PDB entry 8HAM | electron microscopy, 4.50 A resolution (low resolution: residue-level contacts below are approximate; hydrogen-bond / salt-bridge calls are withheld) | chains A and I of the 11 polymer chains in the assembly

[Chain A]
Molecule: Histone H3.1
From: Homo sapiens
Reference sequence: P68431 (H31_HUMAN); residues 1-135 here correspond to UniProt positions 2-136 (UniProt number = residue number + 1)
Sequence (135 residues; row label = number of the first residue in the row):
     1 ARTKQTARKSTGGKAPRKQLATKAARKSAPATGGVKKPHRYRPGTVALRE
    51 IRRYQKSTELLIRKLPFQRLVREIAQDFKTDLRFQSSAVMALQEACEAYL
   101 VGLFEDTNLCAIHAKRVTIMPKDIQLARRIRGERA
Not modelled in the structure: 1-35, 135
UniProt features mapped onto this chain:
  - modified residue: Arg-2 (Asymmetric dimethylarginine), Thr-3 (Phosphothreonine), Lys-4 (Allysine), Gln-5 (5-glutamyl dopamine), Thr-6 (Phosphothreonine), Arg-8 (Citrulline), Lys-9 (N6,N6,N6-trimethyllysine), Ser-10 (ADP-ribosylserine), Thr-11 (Phosphothreonine), Lys-14 (N6-(2-hydroxyisobutyryl)lysine), Arg-17 (Asymmetric dimethylarginine), Lys-18 (N6-(2-hydroxyisobutyryl)lysine), Lys-23 (N6-(2-hydroxyisobutyryl)lysine), Arg-26 (Citrulline), Lys-27 (N6,N6,N6-trimethyllysine), Ser-28 (ADP-ribosylserine), Lys-36 (N6,N6,N6-trimethyllysine), Lys-37 (N6-methyllysine), Tyr-41 (Phosphotyrosine), Lys-56 (N6,N6,N6-trimethyllysine) and 8 more in UniProt
  - lipidation: Lys-18 (N6-decanoyllysine)

[Chain I]
Molecule: 180-nt DNA strand
From: Homo sapiens
Sequence (180 nucleotides; row label = number of the first residue in the row):
     1 ATCCGTCCGTTACCGCCATCAATATCCACCTGCAGATTCTACCAAAAGTG
    51 TATTTGGAAACTGCTCCATCAAAAGGCATGTTCAGCTGAATTCAGCTGAA
   101 CATGCCTTTTGATGGAGCAGTTTCCAAATACACTTTTGGTAGAATCTGCA
   151 GGTGGATATTGATGGCGGTAACGGACGGAT
Not modelled in the structure: 1-9, 175-180

[Chain A / chain I interface]
Residue-residue contacts - 27 pairs, chain A then chain I:
  Lys-37(A) / DT163(I)
  Arg-40(A) / DT82(I)
  Arg-40(A) / DG161(I)
  Tyr-41(A) / DG161(I)
  Arg-42(A) / DA84(I)
  Arg-42(A) / DG85(I)
  Arg-42(A) / DG161(I)
  Arg-42(A) / DA162(I)
  Thr-45(A) / DT160(I)
  Thr-45(A) / DG161(I)
  Arg-63(A) / DG76(I)
  Arg-63(A) / DC77(I)
  Arg-72(A) / DA68(I)
  Leu-82(A) / DA68(I)
  Arg-83(A) / DC67(I)
  Arg-83(A) / DA68(I)
  Phe-84(A) / DC67(I)
  Phe-84(A) / DA68(I)
  Gln-85(A) / DC67(I)
  Ser-86(A) / DC67(I)
  Arg-116(A) / DT87(I)
  Arg-116(A) / DG88(I)
  Val-117(A) / DC86(I)
  Val-117(A) / DT87(I)
  Thr-118(A) / DC86(I)
  Thr-118(A) / DT87(I)
  Met-120(A) / DG88(I)
Interface residues without a listed pair, chain A (19 interface residues in all): His-39, Pro-43, Lys-115

[Summary]
Chain A and chain I form an interface of 19 and 14 residues respectively.
Chain A is Histone H3.1 and chain I is a 180-nt DNA strand, both from Homo sapiens; the structure, Cryo-EM
structure of the CBP catalytic core bound to the H4K12acK16ac nucleosome, class 2, was determined by electron
microscopy together with 8HAG, 8HAH, 8HAI, 8HAJ, 8HAK, 8HAL and 8HAN from the same study.
